PDB entry 7SUO | X-ray diffraction, 2.35 A resolution | chains B and D of the 4 polymer chains in the assembly

== Chain B ==
Name: Ras GTPase-activating protein-binding protein 1
Organism: Homo sapiens
Notes: EC 3.6.4.12, 3.6.4.13
UniProt: Q13283 (G3BP1_HUMAN); residues 2-139 here = UniProt positions 2-139
Chain sequence (138 residues; each row starts with the number of its first residue):
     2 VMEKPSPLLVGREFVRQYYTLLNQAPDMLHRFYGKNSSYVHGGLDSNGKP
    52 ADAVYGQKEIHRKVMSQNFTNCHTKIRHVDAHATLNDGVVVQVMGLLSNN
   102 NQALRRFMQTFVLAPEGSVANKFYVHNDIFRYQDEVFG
Curated features (UniProtKB/Swiss-Prot):
  - cross-link (Glycyl lysine isopeptide (Lys-Gly)): Lys36 (interchain with G-Cter in ubiquitin), Lys50 (interchain with G-Cter in ubiquitin), Lys59 (interchain with G-Cter in ubiquitin), Lys64 (interchain with G-Cter in ubiquitin), Lys76 (interchain with G-Cter in ubiquitin), Lys123 (interchain with G-Cter in ubiquitin)
  - natural variant: Arg78 (R78C: Found in a patient with a neurodevelopmental disorder; uncertain significance), Arg132 (R132I: Found in a patient with a neurodevelopmental disorder; uncertain significance)
  - mutagenesis: Phe15 (F15W: Decreased interaction with USP10), Phe33 (F33W: Abolished interaction with CAPRIN1 and ability to undergo liquid-liquid phase separation. Abolished interaction with USP10), Lys36 (K36R: In 10KR; abolished ubiquitination in response to heat shock, leading to decreased stress granule disassembly when associated with R-50, R-59, R-64, R-76, R-123, R-353, R-357, R-376 and R-393 ...), Lys50 (K50R: In 10KR; abolished ubiquitination in response to heat shock, leading to decreased stress granule disassembly when associated with R-36, R-59, R-64, R-76, R-123, R-353, R-357, R-376 and R-393 ...), Lys59 (K59R: In 10KR; abolished ubiquitination in response to heat shock, leading to decreased stress granule disassembly when associated with R-36, R-50, R-64, R-76, R-123, R-353, R-357, R-376 and R-393 ...), Lys64 (K64R: In 10KR; abolished ubiquitination in response to heat shock, leading to decreased stress granule disassembly when associated with R-36, R-50, R-59, R-76, R-123, R-353, R-357, R-376 and R-393 ...), Lys76 (K76R: In 10KR; abolished ubiquitination in response to heat shock, leading to decreased stress granule disassembly when associated with R-36, R-50, R-59, R-64, R-123, R-353, R-357, R-376 and R-393 ...), Lys123 (K123R: In 10KR; abolished ubiquitination in response to heat shock, leading to decreased stress granule disassembly when associated with R-36, R-50, R-59, R-64, R-76, R-353, R-357, R-376 and R-393 ...), Phe124 (F124W: Does not affect interaction with USP10)
Reported in the primary citation:
  - mutagenesis - Q18A: unchanged binding to Nucleoprotein (chain D)
  - mutagenesis - F33A: increased binding to Nucleoprotein (chain D)
  - post-translational modification sites: Lys36, Lys50, Lys59, Lys64 (citing earlier work)

== Chain D ==
Name: Nucleoprotein
Organism: Severe acute respiratory syndrome coronavirus 2
Chain sequence (11 residues; row label = number of the first residue in the row):
    12 APRITFGGPSD

== How chain B and chain D interact ==
Contacting residue pairs - 27 pairs, chain B then chain D:
  Pro6(B) - Ile15(D)  hydrophobic
  Leu10(B) - Ile15(D)  hydrophobic
  Val11(B) - Phe17(D)
  Glu14(B) - Phe17(D)
  Phe15(B) - Phe17(D)  hydrophobic
  Gln18(B) - Phe17(D)
  Arg32(B) - Gly18(D)
  Arg32(B) - Gly19(D)  hydrogen bond (backbone-backbone)
  Phe33(B) - Phe17(D)  hydrophobic
  Phe33(B) - Gly19(D)
  Tyr34(B) - Gly19(D)
  Gly35(B) - Pro20(D)
  Glu117(B) - Gly18(D)
  Glu117(B) - Gly19(D)
  Glu117(B) - Pro20(D)
  Asn122(B) - Pro13(D)  hydrogen bond (side chain-backbone)
  Asn122(B) - Arg14(D)
  Asn122(B) - Ile15(D)
  Asn122(B) - Thr16(D)  hydrogen bond (backbone-backbone)
  Lys123(B) - Thr16(D)
  Lys123(B) - Gly18(D)
  Lys123(B) - Gly19(D)
  Phe124(B) - Thr16(D)  hydrogen bond (backbone-backbone)
  Phe124(B) - Phe17(D)
  Phe124(B) - Gly18(D)  hydrogen bond (backbone-backbone)
  Tyr125(B) - Gly18(D)
  Tyr125(B) - Gly19(D)
Also at the interface, not in a pair above, chain B (18 interface residues in all): Gln58, Leu114, Ala121
Interface features reported in the paper:
  - specific contacts: Pro6(B)-Ile15(D) (hydrophobic contact), Leu10(B)-Ile15(D) (hydrophobic contact), Val11(B)-Phe17(D) (hydrophobic contact), Val11(B)-Ile15(D) (hydrophobic contact), Phe15(B)-Phe17(D) (hydrophobic contact), Gln18(B)-Phe17(D) (hydrophobic contact), Arg32(B)-Gly18(D), Phe33(B)-Phe17(D) (hydrophobic contact), Ala121(B)-Pro13(D), Asn122(B)-Pro13(D), Lys123(B)-Gly19(D) (hydrogen bond), Phe124(B)-Phe17(D) (hydrophobic contact)
  - interface residues, chain B: Phe33(B), Gln58(B), Glu117(B), Ala121(B), Tyr125(B)
  - hot spots on chain B (mutagenesis) - V11A, F124A (20-fold): decreased binding to Nucleoprotein (chain D)
  - hot spots on chain B (mutagenesis) - F15A: abolished binding to Nucleoprotein (chain D)
  - interface residues, chain D: Ile15(D), Phe17(D), Gly18(D)
  - hot spots on chain D (mutagenesis) - I15A (> 10-fold), T16A (3-fold), G18T (6-fold): decreased binding to Ras GTPase-activating protein-binding protein 1 (chain B)
  - hot spots on chain D (mutagenesis) - F17A, F17N: abolished binding to Ras GTPase-activating protein-binding protein 1 (chain B)

== In short ==
18 residues of chain B face 8 of chain D across their interface; the contacts include 5 hydrogen bonds. Polar
contacts include Asn122(B)-Pro13(D), Arg32(B)-Gly19(D) and Asn122(B)-Thr16(D). The paper describes hydrophobic
contacts between Pro6(B) and Ile15(D), Leu10(B) and Ile15(D) and Val11(B) and Phe17(D) among others; contacts
between Arg32(B) and Gly18(D), Ala121(B) and Pro13(D) and Asn122(B) and Pro13(D); a hydrogen bond between
Lys123(B) and Gly19(D). From the paper: I15A, T16A and G18T of chain D reduce binding to Ras GTPase-activating
protein-binding protein 1 (chain B); interface residues Phe33(B), Gln58(B) and Ile15(D) among others; 10
substitutions were tested in all.
Chain B is Ras GTPase-activating protein-binding protein 1 (Homo sapiens) and chain D is Nucleoprotein (Severe
acute respiratory syndrome coronavirus 2); the structure, Crystal Structure of the G3BP1 NTF2-like domain
bound to the IDR1 of SARS-CoV-2 nucleocapsid protein, was determined by X-ray diffraction.
